8UH3 - chains B and G of the 5 polymer chains in the assembly; structure by electron microscopy, 3.31 A resolution.

Chain B:
Name: Guanine nucleotide-binding protein G(I)/G(S)/G(T) subunit beta-1
From: Homo sapiens
UniProt: P62873 (GBB1_HUMAN); residue numbers follow UniProt; this construct covers 2-340
Sequence (358 residues; row label = number of the first residue in the row; numbers below 1 keep their minus sign (Met-17 is residue -17)):
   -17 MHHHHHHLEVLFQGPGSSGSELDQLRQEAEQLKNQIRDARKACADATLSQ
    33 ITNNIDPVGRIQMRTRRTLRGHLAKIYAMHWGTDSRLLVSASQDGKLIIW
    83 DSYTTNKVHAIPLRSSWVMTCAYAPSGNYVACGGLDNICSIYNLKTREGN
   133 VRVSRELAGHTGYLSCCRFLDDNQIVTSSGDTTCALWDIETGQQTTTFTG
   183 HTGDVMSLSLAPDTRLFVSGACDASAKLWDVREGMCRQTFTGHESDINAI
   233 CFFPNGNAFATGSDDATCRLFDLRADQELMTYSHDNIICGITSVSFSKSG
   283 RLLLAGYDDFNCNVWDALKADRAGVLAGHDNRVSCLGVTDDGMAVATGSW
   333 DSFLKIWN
Disordered / not traced: -17 to 6, 340
Differences from the reference sequence: expression tag (-17 to 1)
Cystine bridges: Cys121-Cys149
UniProt features mapped onto this chain:
  - modified residue: Ser2 (N-acetylserine), His266 (Phosphohistidine)
  - natural variant: Leu30 (L30F: In MRD42; uncertain significance), Arg52 (R52G: In MRD42), Gly64 (G64V: In MRD42), Asp76 (D76E: In MRD42; D76G: In MRD42), Gly77 (G77S: In MRD42), Lys78 (K78R: In MRD42), Ile80 (I80N: In MRD42; I80T: In MRD42), His91 (H91R: In MRD42; uncertain significance), Ala92 (A92T: In MRD42), Pro94 (P94S: In MRD42), Leu95 (L95P: In MRD42), Arg96 (R96L: In MRD42), 5 further natural variant entries in UniProt

Chain G:
Name: Guanine nucleotide-binding protein G(I)/G(S)/G(O) subunit gamma-2
From: Homo sapiens
UniProt: P59768 (GBG2_HUMAN); residues 1-71 here = UniProt positions 1-71
Sequence (71 residues; numbered 1 to 71; the number before each row is that of its first residue):
     1 MASNNTASIAQARKLVEQLKMEANIDRIKVSKAAADLMAYCEAHAKEDPL
    51 LTPVPASENPFREKKFFCAIL
Disordered / not traced: 1-12, 63-71
UniProt features mapped onto this chain:
  - modified residue: Ala2 (N-acetylalanine), Cys68 (Cysteine methyl ester)
  - lipidation: Cys68 (S-geranylgeranyl cysteine)

Chain B / chain G interface:
Pairs across the interface - 81 pairs, chain B then chain G:
  Leu7(B) with Val16(G)
  Glu10(B) with Val16(G)
  Ala11(B) with Leu15(G), hydrophobic; Val16(G), hydrophobic; Leu19(G)
  Leu14(B) with Val16(G); Leu19(G), hydrophobic; Lys20(G)
  Lys15(B) with Leu19(G)
  Gln17(B) with Ala23(G)
  Ile18(B) with Glu22(G); Ala23(G), hydrophobic; Arg27(G)
  Arg22(B) with Arg27(G)
  Cys25(B) with Arg27(G); Lys29(G); Val30(G)
  Ala26(B) with Val30(G), hydrophobic
  Asp27(B) with Lys29(G); Val30(G); Ser31(G), hydrogen bond
  Ala28(B) with Val30(G)
  Leu30(B) with Ala34(G), hydrophobic
  Ile33(B) with Ala34(G), hydrophobic
  Ile37(B) with Glu42(G)
  Val40(B) with Leu51(G), hydrophobic
  Met45(B) with Leu50(G), hydrophobic
  Arg48(B) with Phe61(G); Arg62(G)
  Arg49(B) with Pro60(G); Phe61(G); Arg62(G), hydrogen bond (side chain-backbone)
  Ser84(B) with Phe61(G)
  Tyr85(B) with Pro60(G); Phe61(G), hydrophobic
  Met217(B) with Met21(G), hydrophobic
  Cys218(B) with Met21(G); Glu22(G)
  Arg219(B) with Glu22(G)
  Gln220(B) with Ile25(G)
  Thr221(B) with Glu22(G)
  Phe235(B) with Leu37(G), hydrophobic; Tyr40(G), hydrophobic; Cys41(G), hydrophobic
  Pro236(B) with Tyr40(G)
  Asn237(B) with Tyr40(G)
  Leu252(B) with Leu37(G), hydrophobic
  Asp254(B) with Ala33(G)
  Arg256(B) with Asp26(G); Arg27(G); Ile28(G), hydrogen bond (backbone-backbone); Lys32(G); Asp36(G), salt bridge
  Ala257(B) with Ile28(G)
  Asp258(B) with Ile25(G); Arg27(G), salt bridge
  Gln259(B) with Val30(G)
  Leu261(B) with Val30(G), hydrophobic
  Ser279(B) with Asp48(G), hydrogen bond; Leu50(G)
  Lys280(B) with Glu47(G); Asp48(G)
  Ser281(B) with Tyr40(G); Cys41(G); His44(G); Asp48(G), hydrogen bond; Leu51(G)
  Gly282(B) with Cys41(G)
  Arg283(B) with Cys41(G); Leu51(G)
  Leu284(B) with Leu51(G), hydrophobic
  Leu300(B) with Met38(G), hydrophobic; Cys41(G), hydrophobic
  Asp323(B) with Pro49(G)
  Gly324(B) with Pro49(G); Leu50(G)
  Met325(B) with Pro49(G), hydrophobic; Pro60(G)
  Ala326(B) with Phe61(G), hydrophobic
  Val327(B) with Leu50(G), hydrophobic
  Ile338(B) with Phe61(G), hydrophobic
Also at the interface, not in a pair above, chain B (57 interface residues in all): Thr29, Thr34, Ile43, Trp63, Ser67, Ala240, Leu286, Val320
Also at the interface, not in a pair above, chain G (35 interface residues in all): Ala45, Val54, Asn59

Overview:
The interface between chain B and chain G involves 57 residues on one side and 35 on the other; the contacts
include 5 hydrogen bonds and 2 salt bridges. Polar contacts include Arg256(B)-Asp36(G), Asp258(B)-Arg27(G) and
Asp27(B)-Ser31(G).
Chain B is Guanine nucleotide-binding protein G(I)/G(S)/G(T) subunit beta-1 and chain G is Guanine
nucleotide-binding protein G(I)/G(S)/G(O) subunit gamma-2, both from Homo sapiens; the structure, Serotonin 1E
receptor (5-HT1eR)-Gi1 Complex bound with Setiptiline, was determined by electron microscopy, deposited
together with 8UGY.
